5TM9 - chains B and D of the 4 polymer chains in the assembly; structure by X-ray diffraction, 2.50 A resolution.

== Chain B ==
Protein: Estrogen receptor
Source organism: Homo sapiens
Notes: fragment: ligand-binding domain
Reference sequence: P03372 (ESR1_HUMAN), isoform P03372-3; residues 298-554 here correspond to UniProt positions 125-381 (UniProt number = residue number - 173)
Chain sequence (257 residues; each row starts with the number of its first residue):
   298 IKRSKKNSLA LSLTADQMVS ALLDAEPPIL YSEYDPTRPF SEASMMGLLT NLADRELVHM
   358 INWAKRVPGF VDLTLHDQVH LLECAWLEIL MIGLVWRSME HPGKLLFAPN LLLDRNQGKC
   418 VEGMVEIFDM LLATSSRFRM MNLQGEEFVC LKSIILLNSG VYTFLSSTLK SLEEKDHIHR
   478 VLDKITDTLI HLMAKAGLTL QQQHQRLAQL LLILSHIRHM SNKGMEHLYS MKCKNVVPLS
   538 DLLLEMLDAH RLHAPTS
Not modelled in the structure: 298-304, 333-335, 461-471, 530-554
Sequence notes: engineered mutation Ser-537 (Tyr364 in P03372)

== Chain D ==
Protein: Nuclear receptor coactivator 2
Notes: fragment: Nuclear receptor-interacting peptide
Reference sequence: Q15596 (NCOA2_HUMAN); residues 686-698 here = UniProt positions 686-698
Chain sequence (13 residues; numbered 686 to 698; the number before each row is that of its first residue):
   686 KHKILHRLLQ DSS
Not modelled in the structure: 686-688, 696-698

== Interface between chain B and chain D ==
Contacting residue pairs - 12 pairs, chain B then chain D:
  Ile-358(B) / Leu-690(D)  hydrophobic
  Ile-358(B) / Leu-693(D)  hydrophobic
  Ile-358(B) / Leu-694(D)  hydrophobic
  Lys-362(B) / Leu-693(D)  hydrogen bond (side chain-backbone)
  Lys-362(B) / Leu-694(D)  hydrogen bond (side chain-backbone)
  Leu-372(B) / His-691(D)
  Leu-372(B) / Leu-694(D)  hydrophobic
  Gln-375(B) / Leu-694(D)
  Val-376(B) / Leu-690(D)  hydrophobic
  Val-376(B) / His-691(D)
  Val-376(B) / Leu-694(D)  hydrophobic
  Leu-379(B) / Leu-694(D)  hydrophobic
Also at the interface, not in a pair above, chain B (7 interface residues in all): Phe-367

== Overview ==
7 residues of chain B face 4 of chain D across their interface; the contacts include 2 hydrogen bonds. Polar
contacts include Lys-362(B)/Leu-693(D) and Lys-362(B)/Leu-694(D).
Chain B is Estrogen receptor (Homo sapiens) and chain D is Nuclear receptor coactivator 2; the structure,
Crystal Structure of the ER-alpha Ligand-binding Domain (Y537S) in Complex with the OBHS-ASC Analog,
(E)-3-(4-((1R,4S,6R)-6-((3-chlorophenoxy)sulfonyl)-3-(4-hydroxyphenyl)-7-oxabicyclo[2.2.1]hept-2-en-2-yl)phenyl)acrylic
acid, was determined by X-ray diffraction (same publication as 5KR9, 5KRA, 5KRC, 5KRF, 5KRH, 5KRI and 43
further entries).
